PDB entry 8YON | electron microscopy, 6.73 A resolution (low resolution: residue-level contacts below are approximate; hydrogen-bond / salt-bridge calls are withheld) | chains D and F of the 6 polymer chains in the assembly

# Chain D
Molecule: DNA topoisomerase (ATP-hydrolyzing)
Source organism: Enterobacteria phage T6
Notes: EC 5.6.2.2
UniProt: A0A346FJ89 (A0A346FJ89_BPT6); residues 1-605 here = UniProt positions 1-605
Amino-acid sequence (611 residues; each row starts with the number of its first residue):
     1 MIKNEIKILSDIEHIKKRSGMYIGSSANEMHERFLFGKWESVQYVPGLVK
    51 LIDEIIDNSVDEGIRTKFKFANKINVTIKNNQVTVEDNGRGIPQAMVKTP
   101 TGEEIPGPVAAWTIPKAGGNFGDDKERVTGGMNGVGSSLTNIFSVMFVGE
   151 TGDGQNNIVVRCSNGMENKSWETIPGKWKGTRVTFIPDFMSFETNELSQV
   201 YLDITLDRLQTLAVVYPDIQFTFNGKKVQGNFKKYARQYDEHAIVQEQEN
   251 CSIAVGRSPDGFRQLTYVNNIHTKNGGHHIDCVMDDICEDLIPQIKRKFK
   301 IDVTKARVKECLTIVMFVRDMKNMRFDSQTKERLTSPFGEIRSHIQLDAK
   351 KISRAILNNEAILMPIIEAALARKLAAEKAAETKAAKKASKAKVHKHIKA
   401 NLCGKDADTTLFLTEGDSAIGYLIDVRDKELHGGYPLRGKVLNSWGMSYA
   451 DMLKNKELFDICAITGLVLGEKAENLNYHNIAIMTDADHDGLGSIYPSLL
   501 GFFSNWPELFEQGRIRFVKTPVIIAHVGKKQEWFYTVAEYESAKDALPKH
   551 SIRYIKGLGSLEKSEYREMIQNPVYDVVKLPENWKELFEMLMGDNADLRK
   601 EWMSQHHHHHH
Disordered / not traced: 606-611
Differences from the reference sequence: expression tag (606-611)
Ligand contacts: AMP-PNP (ANP; phosphoaminophosphonic acid-adenylate ester): Glu54, Ile55, Asp57, Asn58, Ser59, Asp61, Glu62, Arg65, Ile92, Trp112, Gly119, Asn120, Gly131, Met132, Asn133, Gly134, Val135, Gly136, Ser137, Thr181, Val183, Gln329, Lys331

# Chain F
Molecule: 52-nt DNA strand
Sequence (52 nucleotides; row label = number of the first residue in the row):
     1 ATATATATATATATGTGTATATATACACACATACATATACATATATATGC
    51 AT
Disordered / not traced: 51-52

# How chain D and chain F interact
Residue-residue contacts (10; chain D residue first):
  Asp417(D) - DT20(F)
  Asp417(D) - DA21(F)
  Ser418(D) - DT20(F)
  Arg438(D) - DA19(F)
  Arg438(D) - DT20(F)
  Lys440(D) - DT18(F)
  Asp486(D) - DA19(F)
  His489(D) - DT18(F)
  Asp490(D) - DT18(F)
  Lys556(D) - DT18(F)
Other interface residues (no listed pair), chain D (10 interface residues in all): Glu415, Gly439
Other interface residues (no listed pair), chain F (5 interface residues in all): DG17

# In short
10 residues of chain D face 5 of chain F across their interface. Bound to chain D: AMP-PNP.
Chain D is DNA topoisomerase (ATP-hydrolyzing) (Enterobacteria phage T6) and chain F is a 52-nt DNA strand;
the structure, structure of phage T6 full-length topoisomerase II bound with DNA, was determined by electron
microscopy together with 8YLU, 8YO3, 8YO4, 8YO5, 8YO7 and 8YOD from the same study.
